3X2E - chains C and D of the 4 polymer chains in the assembly; structure by X-ray diffraction, 2.85 A resolution.

Chain C (and D):
Name: Adenosylhomocysteinase
Source organism: Thermotoga maritima MSB8
Notes: EC 3.3.1.1; chain D of this document is another copy of the same molecule, construct and numbering; everything in this record applies to it too
UniProtKB: O51933 (SAHH_THEMA); residues 3-405 here correspond to UniProt positions 2-404 (UniProt number = residue number - 1)
Chain sequence (411 residues; each row starts with the number of its first residue):
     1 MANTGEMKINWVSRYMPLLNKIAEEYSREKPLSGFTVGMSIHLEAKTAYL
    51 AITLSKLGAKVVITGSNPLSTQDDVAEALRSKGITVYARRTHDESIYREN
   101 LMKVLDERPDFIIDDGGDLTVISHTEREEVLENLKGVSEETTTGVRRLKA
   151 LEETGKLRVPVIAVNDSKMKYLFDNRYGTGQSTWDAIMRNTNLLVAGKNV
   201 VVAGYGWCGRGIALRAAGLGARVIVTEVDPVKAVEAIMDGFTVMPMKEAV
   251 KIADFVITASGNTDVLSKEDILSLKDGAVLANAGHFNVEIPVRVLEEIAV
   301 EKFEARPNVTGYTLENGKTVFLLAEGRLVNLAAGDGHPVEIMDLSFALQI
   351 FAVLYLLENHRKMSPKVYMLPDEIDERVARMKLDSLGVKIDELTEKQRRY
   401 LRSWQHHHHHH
Not modelled in the structure: 1, 403-411
Sequence notes: expression tag (1-2, 406-411)
UniProt features mapped onto this chain:
  - binding site (substrate): Asp115, Glu140, Lys170, Asp174
  - binding site (NAD(+)): Thr141 to Thr143, Asn175, Gly204 to Gly209, Glu227, Asn262, Ala283 to His285, Asn330
Residues lining bound ligands: NADH (NAI; 1,4-dihydronicotinamide adenine dinucleotide): Thr142, Asp174, Asn175, Thr179, Ala203, Gly204, Tyr205, Gly206, Trp207, Cys208, Gly209, Thr226, Glu227, Val228, Asp229, Lys232, Ala259, Ser260, Gly261, Asn262, Val265, Ala283, Gly284, His285, Leu328, Asn330, His337

How chain C and chain D interact:
Pairs across the interface (86; chain C residue first):
  Arg146(C) - Leu401(D)  hydrogen bond (side chain-backbone)
  Arg146(C) - Arg402(D)
  Phe173(C) - Val234(D)  hydrophobic
  Phe173(C) - Met238(D)  hydrophobic
  Arg176(C) - Glu235(D)  salt bridge
  Tyr177(C) - Glu235(D)
  Tyr177(C) - Met238(D)
  Tyr177(C) - Asp239(D)  hydrogen bond
  Thr226(C) - Asp391(D)
  Glu227(C) - Ile390(D)
  Glu227(C) - Asp391(D)  hydrogen bond (backbone-backbone)
  Val228(C) - Arg380(D)
  Val228(C) - Ile390(D)
  Val228(C) - Asp391(D)
  Pro230(C) - Glu376(D)
  Pro230(C) - Ala379(D)  hydrophobic
  Pro230(C) - Arg380(D)
  Pro230(C) - Leu383(D)
  Pro230(C) - Ile390(D)
  Val231(C) - Ala379(D)
  Ala233(C) - Ile390(D)  hydrophobic
  Val234(C) - Met169(D)  hydrophobic
  Val234(C) - Phe173(D)  hydrophobic
  Val234(C) - Lys382(D)
  Val234(C) - Leu383(D)  hydrophobic
  Glu235(C) - Leu172(D)
  Glu235(C) - Arg176(D)  salt bridge
  Glu235(C) - Tyr177(D)
  Met238(C) - Phe173(D)  hydrophobic
  Met238(C) - Tyr177(D)
  Asp239(C) - Tyr177(D)  hydrogen bond
  Val243(C) - Val388(D)
  Val243(C) - Ile390(D)  hydrophobic
  Met244(C) - Lys389(D)
  Pro245(C) - Lys389(D)
  Pro245(C) - Asp391(D)
  Met246(C) - Asp391(D)  hydrogen bond (backbone-side chain)
  Lys247(C) - Asp391(D)  salt bridge
  Glu248(C) - Lys389(D)  salt bridge
  Gly261(C) - Tyr400(D)
  Gly261(C) - Leu401(D)
  Asn262(C) - Leu393(D)
  Asn262(C) - Gln397(D)
  Asn262(C) - Tyr400(D)
  Asn262(C) - Leu401(D)
  Thr263(C) - Gln397(D)  hydrogen bond (backbone-side chain)
  Thr263(C) - Tyr400(D)
  Asp264(C) - Lys396(D)  salt bridge
  Asp264(C) - Gln397(D)  hydrogen bond (backbone-side chain)
  Val265(C) - Gln397(D)
  His285(C) - Tyr400(D)  hydrogen bond
  Val288(C) - Tyr400(D)
  Ala379(C) - Pro230(D)  hydrophobic
  Ala379(C) - Val231(D)
  Arg380(C) - Val228(D)
  Arg380(C) - Pro230(D)
  Lys382(C) - Val234(D)
  Leu383(C) - Pro230(D)
  Val388(C) - Val243(D)
  Lys389(C) - Met244(D)
  Lys389(C) - Pro245(D)
  Lys389(C) - Glu248(D)  salt bridge
  Ile390(C) - Glu227(D)
  Ile390(C) - Val228(D)
  Ile390(C) - Pro230(D)
  Ile390(C) - Ala233(D)  hydrophobic
  Ile390(C) - Val243(D)  hydrophobic
  Asp391(C) - Thr226(D)
  Asp391(C) - Glu227(D)  hydrogen bond (backbone-backbone)
  Asp391(C) - Val228(D)
  Asp391(C) - Pro245(D)
  Asp391(C) - Met246(D)  hydrogen bond (side chain-backbone)
  Asp391(C) - Lys247(D)
  Leu393(C) - Asn262(D)
  Lys396(C) - Asp264(D)  salt bridge
  Gln397(C) - Asn262(D)  hydrogen bond
  Gln397(C) - Thr263(D)  hydrogen bond (side chain-backbone)
  Gln397(C) - Asp264(D)  hydrogen bond (side chain-backbone)
  Tyr400(C) - Gly261(D)
  Tyr400(C) - Asn262(D)
  Tyr400(C) - Thr263(D)
  Tyr400(C) - His285(D)  hydrogen bond
  Tyr400(C) - Val288(D)
  Leu401(C) - Arg146(D)
  Leu401(C) - Gly261(D)
  Leu401(C) - Asn262(D)
Also at the interface, not in a pair above, chain C (47 interface residues in all): Lys168, Met169, Leu172, Asp229, Ile237, Glu376, Leu386
Also at the interface, not in a pair above, chain D (49 interface residues in all): Lys168, Asp229, Ile237, Val265, Asp375, Leu386

In short:
The interface between chain C and chain D involves 47 residues on one side and 49 on the other, with 14
hydrogen bonds and 7 salt bridges. Polar pairs include Arg176(C)-Glu235(D), Lys247(C)-Asp391(D) and
Glu248(C)-Lys389(D). Ligands of chain C: NADH.
Chain C and chain D are both Adenosylhomocysteinase (Thermotoga maritima MSB8); the structure, A thermophilic
hydrolase, was determined by X-ray diffraction, deposited together with 3X2F.
